1WNW - chain A; structure by X-ray diffraction, 1.70 A resolution.

# Chain A
Molecule: Heme oxygenase
From: Corynebacterium diphtheriae
Notes: EC 1.14.99.3
Reference sequence: P71119 (HMUO_CORDI); residues 1-215 here = UniProt positions 1-215
Sequence (215 residues; numbered 1 to 215; the number before each row is that of its first residue):
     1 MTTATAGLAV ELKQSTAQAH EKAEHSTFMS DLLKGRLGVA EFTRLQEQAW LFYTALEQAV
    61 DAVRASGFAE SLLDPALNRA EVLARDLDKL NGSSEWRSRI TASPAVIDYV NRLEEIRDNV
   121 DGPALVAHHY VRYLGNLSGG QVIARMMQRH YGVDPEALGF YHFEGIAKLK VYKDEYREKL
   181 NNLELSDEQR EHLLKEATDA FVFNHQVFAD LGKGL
Not modelled in the structure: 1-5, 214-215
Differences from the reference sequence: engineered mutation N136 (Asp in P71119)
Bound ions: heme Fe near H20 (its only coordinating residue here)
Residues lining bound ligands: heme (HEM): K13, H20, A23, E24, M29, L33, Y130, V131, R132, L134, G135, S138, G139, V142, I143, K173, R177, F201, N204, F208

# In short
Bound to chain A: heme.
Chain A is Heme oxygenase (Corynebacterium diphtheriae); the structure, D136N mutant of Heme Oxygenase from
Corynebacterium diphtheriae (HmuO), was determined by X-ray diffraction (same publication as 1WNV and 1WNX).
